6YLX - chains N and 1 of the 47 polymer chains in the assembly; structure by electron microscopy, 3.90 A resolution.

Chain N:
Protein: 60S ribosomal protein L15-A
From: Saccharomyces cerevisiae
UniProt: P05748 (RL15A_YEAST); residue numbers follow UniProt; this construct covers 1-204
Amino-acid sequence (204 residues; each row starts with the number of its first residue):
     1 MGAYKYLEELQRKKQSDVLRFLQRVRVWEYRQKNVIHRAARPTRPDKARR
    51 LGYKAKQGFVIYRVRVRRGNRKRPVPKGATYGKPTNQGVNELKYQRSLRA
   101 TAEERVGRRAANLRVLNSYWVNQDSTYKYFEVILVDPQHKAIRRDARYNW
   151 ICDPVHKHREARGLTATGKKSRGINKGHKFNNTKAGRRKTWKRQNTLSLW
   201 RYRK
Disordered / not traced: 1, 70-92

Chain 1:
Molecule: 25S rRNA
From: Saccharomyces cerevisiae
Sequence (3396 nucleotides; numbered 1 to 3396; the number before each row is that of its first residue):
     1 GUUUGACCUCAAAUCAGGUAGGAGUACCCGCUGAACUUAAGCAUAUCAAU
    51 AAGCGGAGGAAAAGAAACCAACCGGGAUUGCCUUAGUAACGGCGAGUGAA
   101 GCGGCAAAAGCUCAAAUUUGAAAUCUGGUACCUUCGGUGCCCGAGUUGUA
   151 AUUUGGAGAGGGCAACUUUGGGGCCGUUCCUUGUCUAUGUUCCUUGGAAC
   201 AGGACGUCAUAGAGGGUGAGAAUCCCGUGUGGCGAGGAGUGCGGUUCUUU
   251 GUAAAGUGCCUUCGAAGAGUCGAGUUGUUUGGGAAUGCAGCUCUAAGUGG
   301 GUGGUAAAUUCCAUCUAAAGCUAAAUAUUGGCGAGAGACCGAUAGCGAAC
   351 AAGUACAGUGAUGGAAAGAUGAAAAGAACUUUGAAAAGAGAGUGAAAAAG
   401 UACGUGAAAUUGUUGAAAGGGAAGGGCAUUUGAUCAGACAUGGUGUUUUG
   451 UGCCCUCUGCUCCUUGUGGGUAGGGGAAUCUCGCAUUUCACUGGGCCAGC
   501 AUCAGUUUUGGUGGCAGGAUAAAUCCAUAGGAAUGUAGCUUGCCUCGGUA
   551 AGUAUUAUAGCCUGUGGGAAUACUGCCAGCUGGGACUGAGGACUGCGACG
   601 UAAGUCAAGGAUGCUGGCAUAAUGGUUAUAUGCCGCCCGUCUUGAAACAC
   651 GGACCAAGGAGUCUAACGUCUAUGCGAGUGUUUGGGUGUAAAACCCAUAC
   701 GCGUAAUGAAAGUGAACGUAGGUUGGGGCCUCGCAAGAGGUGCACAAUCG
   751 ACCGAUCCUGAUGUCUUCGGAUGGAUUUGAGUAAGAGCAUAGCUGUUGGG
   801 ACCCGAAAGAUGGUGAACUAUGCCUGAAUAGGGUGAAGCCAGAGGAAACU
   851 CUGGUGGAGGCUCGUAGCGGUUCUGACGUGCAAAUCGAUCGUCGAAUUUG
   901 GGUAUAGGGGCGAAAGACUAAUCGAACCAUCUAGUAGCUGGUUCCUGCCG
   951 AAGUUUCCCUCAGGAUAGCAGAAGCUCGUAUCAGUUUUAUGAGGUAAAGC
  1001 GAAUGAUUAGAGGUUCCGGGGUCGAAAUGACCUUGACCUAUUCUCAAACU
  1051 UUAAAUAUGUAAGAAGUCCUUGUUACUUAAUUGAACGUGGACAUUUGAAU
  1101 GAAGAGCUUUUAGUGGGCCAUUUUUGGUAAGCAGAACUGGCGAUGCGGGA
  1151 UGAACCGAACGUAGAGUUAAGGUGCCGGAAUACACGCUCAUCAGACACCA
  1201 CAAAAGGUGUUAGUUCAUCUAGACAGCCGGACGGUGGCCAUGGAAGUCGG
  1251 AAUCCGCUAAGGAGUGUGUAACAACUCACCGGCCGAAUGAACUAGCCCUG
  1301 AAAAUGGAUGGCGCUCAAGCGUGUUACCUAUACUCUACCGUCAGGGUUGA
  1351 UAUGAUGCCCUGACGAGUAGGCAGGCGUGGAGGUCAGUGACGAAGCCUAG
  1401 ACCGUAAGGUCGGGUCGAACGGCCUCUAGUGCAGAUCUUGGUGGUAGUAG
  1451 CAAAUAUUCAAAUGAGAACUUUGAAGACUGAAGUGGGGAAAGGUUCCACG
  1501 UCAACAGCAGUUGGACGUGGGUUAGUCGAUCCUAAGAGAUGGGGAAGCUC
  1551 CGUUUCAAAGGCCUGAUUUUAUGCAGGCCACCAUCGAAAGGGAAUCCGGU
  1601 UAAGAUUCCGGAACCUGGAUAUGGAUUCUUCACGGUAACGUAACUGAAUG
  1651 UGGAGACGUCGGCGCGAGCCCUGGGAGGAGUUAUCUUUUCUUCUUAACAG
  1701 CUUAUCACCCCGGAAUUGGUUUAUCCGGAGAUGGGGUCUUAUGGCUGGAA
  1751 GAGGCCAGCACCUUUGCUGGCUCCGGUGCGCUUGUGACGGCCCGUGAAAA
  1801 UCCACAGGAAGGAAUAGUUUUCAUGCCAGGUCGUACUGAUAACCGCAGCA
  1851 GGUCUCCAAGGUGAACAGCCUCUAGUUGAUAGAAUAAUGUAGAUAAGGGA
  1901 AGUCGGCAAAAUAGAUCCGUAACUUCGGGAUAAGGAUUGGCUCUAAGGGU
  1951 CGGGUAGUGAGGGCCUUGGUCAGACGCAGCGGGCGUGCUUGUGGACUGCU
  2001 UGGUGGGGCUUGCUCUGCUAGGCGGACUACUUGCGUGCCUUGUUGUAGAC
  2051 GGCCUUGGUAGGUCUCUUGUAGACCGUCGCUUGCUACAAUUAACGAUCAA
  2101 CUUAGAACUGGUACGGACAAGGGGAAUCUGACUGUCUAAUUAAAACAUAG
  2151 CAUUGCGAUGGUCAGAAAGUGAUGUUGACGCAAUGUGAUUUCUGCCCAGU
  2201 GCUCUGAAUGUCAAAGUGAAGAAAUUCAACCAAGCGCGGGUAAACGGCGG
  2251 GAGUAACUAUGACUCUCUUAAGGUAGCCAAAUGCCUCGUCAUCUAAUUAG
  2301 UGACGCGCAUGAAUGGAUUAACGAGAUUCCCACUGUCCCUAUCUACUAUC
  2351 UAGCGAAACCACAGCCAAGGGAACGGGCUUGGCAGAAUCAGCGGGGAAAG
  2401 AAGACCCUGUUGAGCUUGACUCUAGUUUGACAUUGUGAAGAGACAUAGAG
  2451 GGUGUAGAAUAAGUGGGAGCUUCGGCGCCAGUGAAAUACCACUACCUUUA
  2501 UAGUUUCUUUACUUAUUCAAUGAAGCGGAGCUGGAAUUCAUUUUCCACGU
  2551 UCUAGCAUUCAAGGUCCCAUUCGGGGCUGAUCCGGGUUGAAGACAUUGUC
  2601 AGGUGGGGAGUUUGGCUGGGGCGGCACAUCUGUUAAACGAUAACGCAGAU
  2651 GUCCUAAGGGGGGCUCAUGGAGAACAGAAAUCUCCAGUAGAACAAAAGGG
  2701 UAAAAGCCCCCUUGAUUUUGAUUUUCAGUGUGAAUACAAACCAUGAAAGU
  2751 GUGGCCUAUCGAUCCUUUAGUCCCUCGGAAUUUGAGGCUAGAGGUGCCAG
  2801 AAAAGUUACCACAGGGAUAACUGGCUUGUGGCAGUCAAGCGUUCAUAGCG
  2851 ACAUUGCUUUUUGAUUCUUCGAUGUCGGCUCUUCCUAUCAUACCGAAGCA
  2901 GAAUUCGGUAAGCGUUGGAUUGUUCACCCACUAAUAGGGAACGUGAGCUG
  2951 GGUUUAGACCGUCGUGAGACAGGUUAGUUUUACCCUACUGAUGAAUGUUA
  3001 CCGCAAUAGUAAUUGAACUUAGUACGAGAGGAACAGUUCAUUCGGAUAAU
  3051 UGGUUUUUGCGGCUGUCUGAUCAGGCAUUGCCGCGAAGCUACCAUCCGCU
  3101 GGAUUAUGGCUGAACGCCUCUAAGUCAGAAUCCAUGCUAGAACGCGGUGA
  3151 UUUCUUUGCUCCACACAAUAUAGAUGGAUACGAAUAAGGCGUCCUUGUGG
  3201 CGUCGCUGAACCAUAGCAGGCUAGCAACGGUGCACUUGGCGGAAAGGCCU
  3251 UGGGUGCUUGCUGGCGAAUUGCAAUGUCAUUUUGCGUGGGGAUAAAUCAU
  3301 UUGUAUACGACUUAGAUGUACAACGGGGUAUUGUAAGCAGUAGAGUAGCC
  3351 UUGUUGUUACGAUCUGCUGAGAUUAAGCCUUUGUUGUCUGAUUUGU
Disordered / not traced: 441-493, 1004-1046, 1069-1088, 1954-2092, 2154-2185, 2192-2312, 2372-2375, 2398-2818, 2941-2942, 2954-2980

How chain N and chain 1 interact:
Contacting residue pairs (156):
  Gly2(N) - U117(1)  phosphate contact
  Tyr4(N) - A115(1)  phosphate contact
  Tyr4(N) - A116(1)  hydrogen bond to the phosphate
  Tyr4(N) - A265(1)  sugar contact
  Lys5(N) - A265(1)  phosphate contact
  Lys5(N) - A266(1)  salt bridge to the phosphate
  Glu8(N) - A268(1)  phosphate contact
  Arg12(N) - A268(1)  salt bridge to the phosphate
  Arg12(N) - G297(1)  hydrogen bond to the base
  Lys13(N) - A296(1)  salt bridge to the phosphate
  Lys14(N) - A268(1)  hydrogen bond to the sugar
  Lys14(N) - G269(1)  salt bridge to the phosphate
  Gln15(N) - G269(1)  base contact
  Gln15(N) - U294(1)  hydrogen bond to the phosphate
  Asn34(N) - G1542(1)  phosphate contact
  Asn34(N) - G1543(1)  phosphate contact
  Val35(N) - G1543(1)  hydrogen bond to the phosphate
  Val35(N) - G1544(1)  phosphate contact
  Arg38(N) - C10(1)  phosphate contact
  Arg41(N) - U9(1)  salt bridge to the phosphate
  Arg41(N) - U146(1)  salt bridge to the phosphate
  Arg41(N) - U147(1)  hydrogen bond to the sugar
  Arg44(N) - G269(1)  salt bridge to the phosphate
  Pro45(N) - G148(1)  phosphate contact
  Lys47(N) - G269(1)  salt bridge to the phosphate
  Lys47(N) - A319(1)  salt bridge to the phosphate
  Arg49(N) - A114(1)  hydrogen bond to the phosphate
  Arg49(N) - A115(1)  salt bridge to the phosphate
  Arg49(N) - U149(1)  salt bridge to the phosphate
  Arg50(N) - A114(1)  sugar contact
  Arg50(N) - G267(1)  hydrogen bond to the base
  Arg50(N) - A268(1)  salt bridge to the phosphate
  Leu51(N) - A319(1)  phosphate contact
  Lys54(N) - C113(1)  hydrogen bond to the phosphate
  Lys54(N) - A114(1)  salt bridge to the phosphate
  Lys54(N) - U149(1)  phosphate contact
  Ala55(N) - U149(1)  hydrogen bond to the phosphate
  Lys56(N) - U149(1)  phosphate contact
  Lys56(N) - A150(1)  salt bridge to the phosphate
  Gln57(N) - U126(1)  base contact
  Arg67(N) - G1544(1)  phosphate contact
  Arg67(N) - A1545(1)  phosphate contact
  Arg68(N) - C291(1)  salt bridge to the phosphate
  Arg68(N) - U292(1)  salt bridge to the phosphate
  Lys93(N) - A289(1)  hydrogen bond to the sugar
  Tyr94(N) - U32(1)  phosphate contact
  Tyr94(N) - A289(1)  hydrogen bond to the sugar
  Tyr94(N) - A1546(1)  sugar contact
  Gln95(N) - U32(1)  hydrogen bond to the phosphate
  Gln95(N) - C288(1)  hydrogen bond to the sugar
  Gln95(N) - A289(1)  sugar contact
  Arg96(N) - A289(1)  hydrogen bond to the sugar
  Arg96(N) - A1546(1)  hydrogen bond to the sugar
  Ser97(N) - A289(1)  phosphate contact
  Ser97(N) - G290(1)  phosphate contact
  Arg99(N) - A319(1)  salt bridge to the phosphate
  Thr101(N) - A1546(1)  phosphate contact
  Glu104(N) - G1547(1)  phosphate contact
  Arg105(N) - A1545(1)  salt bridge to the phosphate
  Arg105(N) - G1547(1)  salt bridge to the phosphate
  Arg108(N) - A1545(1)  base contact
  Arg108(N) - G1547(1)  salt bridge to the phosphate
  Ala111(N) - A20(1)  sugar contact
  Asn112(N) - G18(1)  base contact
  Asn112(N) - U19(1)  sugar contact
  Asn112(N) - A20(1)  sugar contact
  Asn117(N) - A319(1)  hydrogen bond to the phosphate
  Asn117(N) - G320(1)  phosphate contact
  Trp120(N) - G269(1)  base contact
  Gln123(N) - G269(1)  hydrogen bond to the base
  Tyr127(N) - G1544(1)  hydrogen bond to the phosphate
  Lys128(N) - C291(1)  salt bridge to the phosphate
  Gln138(N) - U19(1)  sugar contact
  His139(N) - U126(1)  sugar contact
  Lys140(N) - U126(1)  phosphate contact
  Lys140(N) - G127(1)  phosphate contact
  Ala141(N) - C125(1)  sugar contact
  Arg144(N) - U126(1)  salt bridge to the phosphate
  Asp145(N) - A150(1)  phosphate contact
  Arg147(N) - C113(1)  salt bridge to the phosphate
  Arg147(N) - A151(1)  salt bridge to the phosphate
  Trp150(N) - G320(1)  sugar contact
  Pro154(N) - A57(1)  sugar contact
  Val155(N) - A61(1)  phosphate contact
  Val155(N) - A62(1)  phosphate contact
  His156(N) - C321(1)  phosphate contact
  His156(N) - U322(1)  salt bridge to the phosphate
  Lys157(N) - G56(1)  sugar contact
  Lys157(N) - A57(1)  phosphate contact
  Lys157(N) - G58(1)  salt bridge to the phosphate
  His158(N) - G56(1)  phosphate contact
  His158(N) - A57(1)  salt bridge to the phosphate
  Arg159(N) - C321(1)  salt bridge to the phosphate
  Ala161(N) - G55(1)  hydrogen bond to the base
  Arg162(N) - C29(1)  hydrogen bond to the sugar
  Arg162(N) - G56(1)  sugar contact
  Arg162(N) - A57(1)  sugar contact
  Leu164(N) - A62(1)  phosphate contact
  Thr165(N) - G320(1)  phosphate contact
  Ala166(N) - A319(1)  phosphate contact
  Ala166(N) - G320(1)  hydrogen bond to the phosphate
  Lys169(N) - G64(1)  salt bridge to the phosphate
  Lys170(N) - C288(1)  salt bridge to the phosphate
  Lys170(N) - A289(1)  phosphate contact
  Ser171(N) - C288(1)  sugar contact
  Arg172(N) - C29(1)  hydrogen bond to the sugar
  Arg172(N) - G30(1)  salt bridge to the phosphate
  Arg172(N) - A62(1)  hydrogen bond to the sugar
  Arg172(N) - A63(1)  salt bridge to the phosphate
  Ile174(N) - A63(1)  phosphate contact
  Ile174(N) - G64(1)  phosphate contact
  Lys176(N) - G64(1)  phosphate contact
  Lys176(N) - A65(1)  salt bridge to the phosphate
  Lys176(N) - A66(1)  hydrogen bond to the sugar
  Lys176(N) - A77(1)  hydrogen bond to the sugar
  Gly177(N) - C68(1)  phosphate contact
  Gly177(N) - C69(1)  phosphate contact
  His178(N) - C69(1)  salt bridge to the phosphate
  His178(N) - G282(1)  hydrogen bond to the base
  Lys179(N) - U286(1)  hydrogen bond to the sugar
  Lys179(N) - U302(1)  hydrogen bond to the phosphate
  Lys179(N) - G303(1)  salt bridge to the phosphate
  Phe180(N) - G287(1)  phosphate contact
  Asn181(N) - A100(1)  hydrogen bond to the sugar
  Asn182(N) - U280(1)  hydrogen bond to the sugar
  Asn182(N) - G282(1)  base contact
  Lys184(N) - A63(1)  sugar contact
  Gly186(N) - G30(1)  phosphate contact
  Arg187(N) - G30(1)  phosphate contact
  Arg187(N) - C31(1)  salt bridge to the phosphate
  Arg187(N) - A49(1)  hydrogen bond to the base
  Arg187(N) - U50(1)  salt bridge to the phosphate
  Arg188(N) - G30(1)  phosphate contact
  Arg188(N) - C31(1)  salt bridge to the phosphate
  Lys189(N) - C29(1)  phosphate contact
  Lys189(N) - A61(1)  hydrogen bond to the base
  Trp191(N) - A49(1)  hydrogen bond to the phosphate
  Lys192(N) - C28(1)  salt bridge to the phosphate
  Arg193(N) - G80(1)  salt bridge to the phosphate
  Arg193(N) - C81(1)  phosphate contact
  Gln194(N) - A99(1)  hydrogen bond to the phosphate
  Asn195(N) - G98(1)  phosphate contact
  Ser198(N) - C82(1)  phosphate contact
  Trp200(N) - C81(1)  sugar contact
  Trp200(N) - C82(1)  sugar contact
  Trp200(N) - U683(1)  phosphate contact
  Arg201(N) - A691(1)  sugar contact
  Arg201(N) - A692(1)  salt bridge to the phosphate
  Tyr202(N) - U682(1)  stacking on the base
  Tyr202(N) - U683(1)  phosphate contact
  Tyr202(N) - A693(1)  phosphate contact
  Arg203(N) - U664(1)  hydrogen bond to the phosphate
  Arg203(N) - A665(1)  salt bridge to the phosphate
  Lys204(N) - C82(1)  hydrogen bond to the sugar
  Lys204(N) - U83(1)  phosphate contact
  Lys204(N) - U683(1)  salt bridge to the phosphate
Other interface residues (no listed pair), chain N (98 interface residues in all): Glu9, Lys33, Ala40, Asp46, Arg65, Gly69, Leu98, Gly173, Ala185, Leu199
Other interface residues (no listed pair), chain 1 (99 interface residues in all): C8, C27, G33, A48, A67, A70, U79, G143, A144, C271, G277, G281, G304, U326, A666, G684, C1548

Summary:
98 residues of chain N face 99 of chain 1 across their interface, with 37 hydrogen bonds, 43 salt bridges and
1 aromatic stacking contact. Among the polar pairs are Arg12(N)-G297(1), Arg50(N)-G267(1) and
Gln123(N)-G269(1).
Chain N is 60S ribosomal protein L15-A and chain 1 is 25S rRNA, both from Saccharomyces cerevisiae; the
structure, pre-60S State NE1 (TAP-Flag-Nop53), was determined by electron microscopy (same publication as
6YLE, 6YLF and 6YLY).
